Entry 6HBG (electron microscopy, 3.16 A resolution); this record covers chains A and C of the 4 polymer chains in the assembly.

Chain A:
Protein: Echovirus 18 viral protein 1
Organism: Echovirus E18
Notes: EC 3.4.22.29, 3.6.1.15, 3.4.22.28, 2.7.7.48
UniProtKB: Q8V635 (Q8V635_9ENTO); residues 1-287 here correspond to UniProt positions 569-855 (UniProt number = residue number + 568)
Sequence (287 residues; row label = number of the first residue in the row):
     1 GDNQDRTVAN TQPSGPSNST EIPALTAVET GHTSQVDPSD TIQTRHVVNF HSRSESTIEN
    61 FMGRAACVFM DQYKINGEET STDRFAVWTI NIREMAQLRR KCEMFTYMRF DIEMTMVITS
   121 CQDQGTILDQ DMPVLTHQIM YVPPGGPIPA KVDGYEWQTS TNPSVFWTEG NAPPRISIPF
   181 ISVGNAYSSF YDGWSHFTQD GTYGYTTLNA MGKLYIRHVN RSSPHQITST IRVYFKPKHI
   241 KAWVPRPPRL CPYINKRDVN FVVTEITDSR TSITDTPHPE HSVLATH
Disordered / not traced: 1-6, 77-80, 124-129, 278-287

Chain C:
Protein: Echovirus 18 viral protein 3
Organism: Echovirus E18
Notes: EC 3.4.22.29, 3.6.1.15, 3.4.22.28, 2.7.7.48
UniProtKB: Q8V635 (Q8V635_9ENTO); residues 1-239 here correspond to UniProt positions 330-568 (UniProt number = residue number + 329)
Sequence (239 residues; each row starts with the number of its first residue):
     1 GVPVLNTPGS NQFLTSDDYQ SPSAMPQFDE TPEMHIPGEV RNLMEIAEVD SVVPVNNVTG
    61 KTKSMDAYQI PVGTGNTDKT KPIFSFQMDP GYSSVLKRTL LGEMLNYYAH WSGSVKLTFL
   121 FCGSAMATGK LLISYSPPGA SVPTSRKDAM LGTHIVWDIG LQSSCVLCVP WISQSHYRMV
   181 QQDPYTSAGY ITCWYQTNIV VPPGAPTSCD VLCFASACND FSVRLLRDTP FMAQPGKLQ
Disordered / not traced: 239

Chain A / chain C interface:
Residue-residue contacts - 181 pairs, chain A then chain C:
  Val-8(A) with Asn-219(C); Asp-220(C)
  Ala-9(A) with Asn-219(C); Asp-220(C)
  Thr-11(A) with Asp-220(C)
  Ala-24(A) with Ile-155(C), hydrophobic; Ser-164(C); Cys-165(C); Val-166(C), hydrogen bond (backbone-backbone)
  Leu-25(A) with Gln-162(C); Ser-164(C)
  Thr-26(A) with Gln-162(C); Ser-164(C), hydrogen bond (backbone-backbone); Val-166(C)
  Ala-27(A) with Ser-164(C)
  Val-28(A) with Thr-118(C); Ser-164(C); Phe-214(C), hydrophobic
  Glu-29(A) with Leu-120(C); Gln-162(C); Ser-163(C), hydrogen bond
  Thr-33(A) with Glu-48(C); Asp-50(C), hydrogen bond; Ser-216(C)
  Ser-34(A) with Lys-116(C); Val-166(C)
  Val-36(A) with Val-166(C), hydrophobic; Cys-168(C), hydrophobic
  Asp-37(A) with Cys-168(C)
  Pro-38(A) with Ser-114(C)
  Thr-41(A) with Cys-168(C)
  Ile-42(A) with Pro-170(C), hydrophobic
  Asn-49(A) with Asp-220(C)
  His-51(A) with Ser-112(C), hydrogen bond; His-176(C); Tyr-177(C); Ser-222(C)
  Ser-52(A) with Ser-222(C)
  Arg-53(A) with Asn-42(C); Met-44(C); Glu-48(C), salt bridge; Cys-218(C), hydrogen bond (side chain-backbone); Asn-219(C), hydrogen bond (side chain-backbone); Asp-220(C); Phe-221(C), hydrogen bond (side chain-backbone)
  Glu-55(A) with Tyr-108(C), hydrogen bond (backbone-side chain); Arg-224(C); Leu-226(C), hydrogen bond (side chain-backbone)
  Ser-56(A) with Asn-42(C), hydrogen bond; Leu-43(C), hydrogen bond (backbone-backbone); Met-44(C); Tyr-108(C); Val-223(C)
  Thr-57(A) with Arg-41(C); Asn-42(C), hydrogen bond (backbone-side chain)
  Ile-58(A) with Val-40(C); Arg-41(C); Asn-42(C); Leu-43(C), hydrophobic
  Asn-60(A) with Leu-226(C)
  Phe-61(A) with Leu-43(C), hydrophobic; Tyr-107(C), hydrophobic; Tyr-108(C); Leu-226(C), hydrophobic
  Arg-64(A) with Ser-16(C), hydrogen bond; Leu-226(C)
  Ala-65(A) with Phe-13(C), hydrophobic; Thr-15(C)
  Glu-94(A) with Leu-238(C)
  Ala-96(A) with Met-232(C), hydrophobic; Gln-234(C), hydrogen bond (backbone-side chain)
  Gln-97(A) with Asp-228(C)
  Arg-100(A) with Glu-103(C), salt bridge; Tyr-107(C), hydrogen bond; Thr-229(C); Phe-231(C); Met-232(C)
  Lys-101(A) with Tyr-107(C)
  Met-104(A) with Met-104(C), hydrophobic; Tyr-107(C), hydrophobic
  Phe-105(A) with Val-40(C), hydrophobic; Leu-43(C), hydrophobic
  Arg-109(A) with Glu-30(C), salt bridge; Thr-31(C), hydrogen bond (side chain-backbone); Glu-33(C), salt bridge
  Asp-111(A) with Glu-30(C)
  Glu-113(A) with Ser-21(C)
  Thr-115(A) with Phe-13(C)
  Tyr-141(A) with Met-25(C), hydrophobic
  Pro-163(A) with Ala-24(C)
  Ala-172(A) with Asn-11(C)
  Pro-173(A) with Phe-13(C), hydrophobic
  Arg-175(A) with Phe-13(C); Leu-14(C); Asp-17(C), salt bridge; Tyr-19(C); Ser-21(C); Pro-22(C)
  Ile-176(A) with Ser-21(C); Pro-22(C); Ala-24(C), hydrophobic
  Ser-177(A) with Ser-21(C), hydrogen bond (backbone-side chain); Pro-22(C), hydrogen bond (backbone-backbone); Ser-23(C); Ala-24(C), hydrogen bond (backbone-backbone)
  Pro-179(A) with Met-25(C); Phe-28(C), hydrophobic
  Phe-180(A) with Phe-28(C); Glu-30(C)
  Ile-181(A) with Met-25(C), hydrophobic; Phe-28(C), hydrophobic
  Ser-182(A) with Thr-31(C), hydrogen bond (backbone-side chain)
  Val-183(A) with Thr-31(C)
  Gly-184(A) with Thr-31(C)
  Asn-185(A) with Thr-31(C); Pro-32(C); Met-34(C), hydrogen bond
  Lys-236(A) with Thr-15(C); Asp-17(C), salt bridge
  Lys-238(A) with Ser-21(C)
  Lys-241(A) with Glu-33(C); Glu-39(C), salt bridge
  Ala-242(A) with Glu-39(C); Val-40(C), hydrogen bond (backbone-backbone)
  Trp-243(A) with Glu-33(C); Ile-36(C), hydrogen bond (side chain-backbone); Gly-38(C); Glu-39(C)
  Val-244(A) with Pro-37(C); Gly-38(C), hydrogen bond (backbone-backbone)
  Pro-245(A) with Gly-38(C); Ile-46(C), hydrophobic
  Pro-248(A) with Glu-103(C); Met-104(C), hydrophobic
  Leu-250(A) with Arg-98(C)
  Tyr-253(A) with Met-232(C), hydrophobic; Leu-238(C)
  Ile-254(A) with Leu-238(C)
  Asn-255(A) with Leu-238(C)
  Lys-256(A) with Leu-238(C)
  Val-263(A) with Lys-63(C)
  Thr-264(A) with Lys-63(C)
  Glu-265(A) with Thr-62(C); Lys-63(C)
  Ile-266(A) with Pro-54(C), hydrophobic; Thr-62(C); Ala-67(C), hydrophobic; Tyr-68(C); Arg-98(C)
  Thr-267(A) with Pro-54(C); Thr-62(C); Ser-94(C); Arg-98(C)
  Asp-268(A) with Asn-57(C), hydrogen bond (backbone-side chain); Ser-94(C); Lys-97(C), salt bridge
  Ser-269(A) with Asn-57(C); Thr-59(C); Thr-62(C)
  Arg-270(A) with Val-55(C), hydrogen bond (side chain-backbone); Asn-57(C), hydrogen bond (backbone-backbone); Val-58(C); Thr-59(C), hydrogen bond (backbone-backbone); Ser-85(C), hydrogen bond (side chain-backbone); Phe-86(C); Ser-94(C); Val-95(C)
  Ser-272(A) with Val-58(C)
  Ile-273(A) with Val-58(C); Ile-70(C), hydrophobic; Pro-71(C); Ile-83(C); Phe-84(C), hydrophobic; Ser-85(C), hydrogen bond (backbone-backbone)
  Thr-274(A) with Pro-82(C); Ser-85(C)
  Asp-275(A) with Ser-85(C)
  Thr-276(A) with Ser-85(C); Gln-87(C), hydrogen bond; Val-142(C)
  Pro-277(A) with Gln-87(C)
Other interface residues (no listed pair), chain A (92 interface residues in all): His-32, Arg-93, Met-95, Tyr-107, Val-117, Ile-178, Ala-186, Tyr-234, Pro-247, Arg-249, Pro-252, Thr-271
Other interface residues (no listed pair), chain C (94 interface residues in all): Gln-12, Asp-18, Val-49, Asn-56, Leu-100, Tyr-190, Leu-225

Overview:
The interface between chain A and chain C involves 92 residues on one side and 94 on the other, with 32
hydrogen bonds and 8 salt bridges. Polar contacts include Arg-53(A)/Glu-48(C), Arg-100(A)/Glu-103(C) and
Arg-109(A)/Glu-30(C).
Chain A is Echovirus 18 viral protein 1 and chain C is Echovirus 18 viral protein 3, both from Echovirus E18;
the structure, Echovirus 18 native particle, was determined by electron microscopy together with 6HBH, 6HBJ,
6HBK, 6HBL and 6HHT from the same study.
